Entry 3E3Z (X-ray diffraction, 1.70 A resolution); this record covers chain A.

[Chain A]
Protein: ATP synthase subunit s, mitochondrial
Source organism: Bos taurus
Notes: EC 3.6.3.14
UniProt: P22027 (ATP5S_BOVIN); residues 1-175 here correspond to UniProt positions 26-200 (UniProt number = residue number + 25)
Amino-acid sequence (176 residues; each row starts with the number of its first residue; numbering starts at 0):
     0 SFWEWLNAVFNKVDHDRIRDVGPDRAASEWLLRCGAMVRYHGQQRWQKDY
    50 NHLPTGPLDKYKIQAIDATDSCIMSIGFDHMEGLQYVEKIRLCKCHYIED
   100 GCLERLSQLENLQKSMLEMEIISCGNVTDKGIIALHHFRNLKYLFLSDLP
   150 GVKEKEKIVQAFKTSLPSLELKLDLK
Sequence notes: expression tag (0); engineered mutation Glu3 (Gly28 in P22027)
Swiss-Prot annotation at these positions:
  - binding site (Mg(2+)): Gly34, Thr68
Bound ions: Mg2+: Gly34, Thr68
Ligand contacts: Phenylarsine oxide (PA0): Trp2, Leu5, Asn6, Phe9, Arg32, Cys33, Cys71, Tyr96
Reported in the primary citation:
  - Mg2+ coordination: Gly34, Thr68
  - binding site for Phenylarsine oxide: Cys71

[Summary]
Ligands of chain A: Phenylarsine oxide. Gly34 and Thr68 form the Mg2+ site. From UniProt: Mg2+-binding
residues Gly34 and Thr68. The paper reports a binding site for Phenylarsine oxide at Cys71; Mg2+ coordination
by Gly34 and Thr68.
Chain A is ATP synthase subunit s, mitochondrial (Bos taurus); the structure, Crystal structure of bovine
coupling Factor B bound with phenylarsine oxide, was determined by X-ray diffraction (same publication as
3E4G, 3DZE and 3E2J).
